2O98 - chains A and B of the 4 polymer chains in the assembly; structure by X-ray diffraction, 2.70 A resolution.

[Chain A (and B)]
Protein: 14-3-3-like protein C
From: Nicotiana tabacum
Notes: chain B of this document is another copy of the same molecule, construct and numbering; everything in this record applies to it too
UniProtKB: P93343 (1433C_TOBAC); residue numbers follow UniProt; this construct covers 1-242
Amino-acid sequence (242 residues; numbered 1 to 242; the number before each row is that of its first residue):
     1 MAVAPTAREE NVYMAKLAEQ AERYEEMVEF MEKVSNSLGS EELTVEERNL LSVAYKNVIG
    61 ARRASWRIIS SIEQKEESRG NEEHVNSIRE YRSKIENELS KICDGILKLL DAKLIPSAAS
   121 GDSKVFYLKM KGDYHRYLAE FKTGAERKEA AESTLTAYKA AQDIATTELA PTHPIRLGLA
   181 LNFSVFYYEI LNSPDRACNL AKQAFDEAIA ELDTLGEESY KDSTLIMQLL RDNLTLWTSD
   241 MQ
Not modelled in the structure: 1, 213-218, 242 (chain B: 1-3, 241-242)
Ligand contacts: fusicoccin (FSC): Glu19, Asn49, Leu50, Ser52, Val53, Lys56, Phe126, Lys129, Met130, Pro174, Ile175, Gly178, Lys221, Asp222, Leu225, Ile226

[Interface between chain A and chain B]
Residue-residue contacts (40):
  Glu10(A) - Ser87(B)
  Tyr13(A) - His84(B)
  Tyr13(A) - Ser87(B)
  Tyr13(A) - Ile88(B)
  Met14(A) - Tyr91(B)  hydrophobic
  Leu17(A) - Ile69(B)
  Leu17(A) - Ile88(B)  hydrophobic
  Leu17(A) - Tyr91(B)  hydrophobic
  Ala18(A) - Tyr91(B)
  Gln20(A) - Ile68(B)
  Gln20(A) - Ile72(B)
  Ala21(A) - Ser65(B)  hydrogen bond (backbone-side chain)
  Ala21(A) - Ile69(B)  hydrophobic
  Arg23(A) - Arg62(B)
  Arg23(A) - Ser65(B)
  Arg23(A) - Tyr91(B)  hydrogen bond
  Arg23(A) - Ile95(B)
  Arg23(A) - Glu98(B)  salt bridge
  Glu26(A) - Tyr91(B)  hydrogen bond
  Glu26(A) - Lys94(B)  salt bridge
  Arg62(A) - Arg23(B)
  Ser65(A) - Ala21(B)  hydrogen bond (side chain-backbone)
  Ser65(A) - Arg23(B)
  Ile68(A) - Gln20(B)
  Ile69(A) - Leu17(B)
  Ile69(A) - Ala21(B)  hydrophobic
  Ile72(A) - Gln20(B)
  Glu76(A) - Tyr13(B)
  His84(A) - Tyr13(B)
  Ser87(A) - Glu10(B)  hydrogen bond
  Ser87(A) - Met14(B)
  Ile88(A) - Tyr13(B)
  Ile88(A) - Leu17(B)  hydrophobic
  Tyr91(A) - Ala18(B)
  Tyr91(A) - Arg23(B)
  Tyr91(A) - Glu26(B)  hydrogen bond
  Tyr91(A) - Phe30(B)  hydrophobic
  Lys94(A) - Glu26(B)  salt bridge
  Ile95(A) - Arg23(B)
  Glu98(A) - Arg23(B)  salt bridge
Other interface residues (no listed pair), chain A (25 interface residues in all): Glu29, Phe30, Glu90
Other interface residues (no listed pair), chain B (25 interface residues in all): Glu29, Glu76, Glu90

[Overview]
Chain A and chain B each contribute 25 residues to their interface, with 6 hydrogen bonds and 4 salt bridges.
Polar pairs include Arg23(A)-Glu98(B), Glu26(A)-Lys94(B) and Ala21(A)-Ser65(B). Chain A binds fusicoccin.
Both chains are 14-3-3-like protein C (Nicotiana tabacum). Entry 2O98 (Structure of the 14-3-3 / H+-ATPase
plant complex) was determined by X-ray diffraction.
